Entry 3FZG (X-ray diffraction, 2.00 A resolution); this record covers chain A.

# Chain A
Protein: 16S rRNA methylase
Organism: Escherichia coli
Notes: fragment: fragment 58-257
UniProt: Q6F5A0 (Q6F5A0_ECOLX); residue numbers follow UniProt; this construct covers 58-257
Sequence (200 residues; numbered 58 to 257; the number before each row is that of its first residue):
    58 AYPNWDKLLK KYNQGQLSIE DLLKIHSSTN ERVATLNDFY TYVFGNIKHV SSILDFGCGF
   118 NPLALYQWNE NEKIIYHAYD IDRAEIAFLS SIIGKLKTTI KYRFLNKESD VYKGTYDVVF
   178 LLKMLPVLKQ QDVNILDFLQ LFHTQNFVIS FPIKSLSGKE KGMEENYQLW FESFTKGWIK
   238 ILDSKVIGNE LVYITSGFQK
Unresolved in the structure: 215-216, 256-257
Small-molecule neighbours: S-adenosylmethionine (SAM): His83, Ser85, Thr86, Arg89, Phe113, Gly114, Cys115, Gly116, Tyr136, Asp137, Ile138, Asp139, Glu142, Leu179, Lys180, Met181, Val184, Leu185, Gln188

# Overview
Bound to chain A: S-adenosylmethionine.
Chain A is 16S rRNA methylase (Escherichia coli); the structure, Structure of the 16S rRNA methylase ArmA, was
determined by X-ray diffraction (same publication as 3FRH and 3FRI).
